PDB entry 9I5H | electron microscopy, 2.70 A resolution | chains P and Q of the 17 polymer chains in the assembly

== Chain P (and Q) ==
Protein: Flagellin
From: Litorilinea aerophila
Notes: chain Q of this document is another copy of the same molecule, construct and numbering; everything in this record applies to it too
UniProt: A0A540VDN8 (A0A540VDN8_9CHLR); residues -1 to 181 here correspond to UniProt positions 29-211 (UniProt number = residue number + 30)
Amino-acid sequence (183 residues; row label = number of the first residue in the row; numbers below 1 keep their minus sign (Ile-1 is residue -1)):
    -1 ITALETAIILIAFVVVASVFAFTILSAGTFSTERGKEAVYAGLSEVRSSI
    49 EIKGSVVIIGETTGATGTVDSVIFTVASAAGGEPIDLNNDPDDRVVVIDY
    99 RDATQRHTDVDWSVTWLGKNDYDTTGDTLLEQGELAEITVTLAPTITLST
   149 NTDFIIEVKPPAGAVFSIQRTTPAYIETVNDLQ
From the paper describing this entry:
  - post-translational modification sites: Thr64, Thr143

== Interface between chain P and chain Q ==
Contacting residue pairs (31; chain P residue first):
  Leu8(P) with Leu2(Q), hydrophobic
  Phe11(P) with Glu3(Q)
  Val12(P) with Leu2(Q), hydrophobic
  Ala15(P) with Ile7(Q), hydrophobic
  Ala19(P) with Ala10(Q), hydrophobic
  Ile22(P) with Val14(Q), hydrophobic
  Leu23(P) with Ala10(Q); Val14(Q), hydrophobic
  Thr30(P) with Phe18(Q); Thr21(Q)
  Lys34(P) with Thr21(Q)
  Tyr38(P) with Phe28(Q), hydrophobic
  Leu41(P) with Phe28(Q), hydrophobic
  Lys51(P) with Pro159(Q), hydrogen bond (side chain-backbone)
  Gly52(P) with Glu155(Q)
  Ser53(P) with Glu155(Q)
  Ala78(P) with Glu43(Q)
  Leu115(P) with Thr106(Q); Asp107(Q)
  Gly116(P) with Arg92(Q); Asp107(Q)
  Lys117(P) with Asp90(Q); Asp91(Q); Arg92(Q), hydrogen bond (backbone-backbone)
  Glu135(P) with Arg104(Q), salt bridge
  Glu175(P) with Ala101(Q)
  Thr176(P) with Ala101(Q); Thr102(Q)
  Val177(P) with Asp100(Q); Ala101(Q)
  Asp179(P) with Arg99(Q), salt bridge
Interface residues without a listed pair, chain P (30 interface residues in all): Phe18, Gly26, Arg45, Val55, Ile71, Thr73, Ala77
Interface residues without a listed pair, chain Q (34 interface residues in all): Thr0, Ile6, Phe11, Val13, Ser29, Arg32, Ala39, Val93, Val95, Gln103, Lys157, Pro158, Val163

== Summary ==
30 residues of chain P face 34 of chain Q across their interface; the contacts include 2 hydrogen bonds and 2
salt bridges. Polar pairs include Glu135(P)-Arg104(Q), Asp179(P)-Arg99(Q) and Lys51(P)-Pro159(Q). The paper
reports modification sites Thr64(P) and Thr143(P).
Chain P and chain Q are both Flagellin (Litorilinea aerophila); the structure, Structure of the bacterial
archaellum from L. aerophila, was determined by electron microscopy, deposited together with 9R50.
